Entry 4L3G (X-ray diffraction, 2.05 A resolution); this record covers chains A and F of the 6 polymer chains in the assembly.

== Chain A ==
Name: Methylamine utilization protein MauG
From: Paracoccus denitrificans
Notes: EC 1.-.-.-
UniProtKB: Q51658 (MAUG_PARDP); residues 1-367 here correspond to UniProt positions 21-387 (UniProt number = residue number + 20)
Chain sequence (373 residues; row label = number of the first residue in the row):
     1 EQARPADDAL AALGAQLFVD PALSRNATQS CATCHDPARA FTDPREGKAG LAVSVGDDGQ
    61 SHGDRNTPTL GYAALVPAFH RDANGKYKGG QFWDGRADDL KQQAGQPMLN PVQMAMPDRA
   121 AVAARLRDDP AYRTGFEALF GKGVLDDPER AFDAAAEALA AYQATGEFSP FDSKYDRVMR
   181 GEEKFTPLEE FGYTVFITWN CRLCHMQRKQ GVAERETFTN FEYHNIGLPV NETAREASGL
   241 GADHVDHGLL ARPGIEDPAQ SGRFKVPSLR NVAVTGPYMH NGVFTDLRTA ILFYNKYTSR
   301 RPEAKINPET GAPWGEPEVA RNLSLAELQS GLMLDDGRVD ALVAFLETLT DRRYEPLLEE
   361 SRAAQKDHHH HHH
Not modelled in the structure: 1-5, 360-373
Sequence notes: engineered mutation Gln-113 (Glu133 in Q51658); expression tag (368-373)
Modified residues: Pro-107 (4-hydroxyproline; HYP)
Curated features (UniProtKB/Swiss-Prot):
  - binding site (heme c): Cys-31, Cys-34, His-35, Cys-201, Cys-204, His-205, His-280

== Chain F ==
Name: methylamine dehydrogenase heavy chain
From: Paracoccus denitrificans
Notes: EC 1.4.99.3
UniProtKB: A1BB97 (A1BB97_PARDP); residues 2-386 here correspond to UniProt positions 33-417 (UniProt number = residue number + 31)
Chain sequence (385 residues; row label = number of the first residue in the row):
     2 DAPEAETQAQ ETQGQAAARA AAADLAAGQD DEPRILEAPA PDARRVYVND PAHFAAVTQQ
    62 FVIDGEAGRV IGMIDGGFLP NPVVADDGSF IAHASTVFSR IARGERTDYV EVFDPVTLLP
   122 TADIELPDAP RFLVGTYPWM TSLTPDGKTL LFYQFSPAPA VGVVDLEGKA FKRMLDVPDC
   182 YHIFPTAPDT FFMHCRDGSL AKVAFGTEGT PEITHTEVFH PEDEFLINHP AYSQKAGRLV
   242 WPTYTGKIHQ IDLSSGDAKF LPAVEALTEA ERADGWRPGG WQQVAYHRAL DRIYLLVDQR
   302 DEWRHKTASR FVVVLDAKTG ERLAKFEMGH EIDSINVSQD EKPLLYALST GDKTLYIHDA
   362 ESGEELRSVN QLGHGPQVIT TADMG
Not modelled in the structure: 2-10
Cystine bridges: Cys-181/Cys-196

== Chain A / chain F interface ==
Pairs across the interface (11; chain A residue first):
  Asn-84(A) with Glu-33(F)
  Arg-208(A) with Gly-29(F), hydrogen bond (side chain-backbone); Gln-30(F); Asp-31(F)
  Lys-209(A) with Asp-31(F), hydrogen bond (backbone-side chain); Asp-32(F); Glu-33(F), salt bridge; Pro-34(F)
  Gln-210(A) with Asp-31(F), hydrogen bond (backbone-side chain); Asp-32(F); Pro-34(F)

== Overview ==
4 residues of chain A and 6 residues of chain F are in contact, with 3 hydrogen bonds and 1 salt bridge. Polar
pairs include Lys-209(A)/Glu-33(F), Arg-208(A)/Gly-29(F) and Lys-209(A)/Asp-31(F). Curated annotation
(UniProt) lists 7 heme c-binding residues on chain A.
Chain A is Methylamine utilization protein MauG and chain F is methylamine dehydrogenase heavy chain, both
from Paracoccus denitrificans; the structure, Crystal Structure of the E113Q-MauG/pre-Methylamine
Dehydrogenase Complex Aged 120 Days, was determined by X-ray diffraction (same publication as 4L1Q and 4L3H).
